Entry 6PUW (electron microscopy, 2.90 A resolution); this record covers chains B and C of the 6 polymer chains in the assembly.

Chain B (and C):
Molecule: Chimeric Sso7d and HIV-1 integrase
Organism: Saccharolobus solfataricus (strain ATCC 35092 / DSM 1617 / JCM 11322 / P2)
Notes: chain C of this document is another copy of the same molecule, construct and numbering; everything in this record applies to it too
UniProt: chimeric construct of P39476, Q76353: residues -74 to -11 from P39476 (DN7D_SACS2) positions 1-64 (UniProt number = residue number + 75); residues 1-288 from Q76353 positions 1-288 (same numbers)
Amino-acid sequence (383 residues; each row starts with the number of its first residue; numbers below 1 keep their minus sign (Met-94 is residue -94)):
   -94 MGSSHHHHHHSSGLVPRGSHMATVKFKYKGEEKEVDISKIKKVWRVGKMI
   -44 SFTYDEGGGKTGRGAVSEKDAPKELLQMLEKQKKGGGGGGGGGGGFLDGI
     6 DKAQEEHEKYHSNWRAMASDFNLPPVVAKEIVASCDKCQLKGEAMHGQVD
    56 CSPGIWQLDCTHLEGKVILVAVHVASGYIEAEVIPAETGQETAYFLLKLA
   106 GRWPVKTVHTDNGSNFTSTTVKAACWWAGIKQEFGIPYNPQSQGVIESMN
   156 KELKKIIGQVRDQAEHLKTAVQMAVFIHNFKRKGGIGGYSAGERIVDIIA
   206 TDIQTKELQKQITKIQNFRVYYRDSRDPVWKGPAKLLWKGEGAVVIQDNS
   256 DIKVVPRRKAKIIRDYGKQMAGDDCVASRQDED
Disordered / not traced: -94 to 1, 45-56, 140-148, 226-238, 260-288 (chain C: -94 to 211, 277-288)
Sequence notes: expression tag (-94 to -75); linker (-10 to 0)
Metal / ion sites: Zn2+: His12, His16, Cys40, Cys43

Interface between chain B and chain C:
Pairs across the interface (15; chain B residue first):
  Trp19(B) with Gln274(C)
  Pro29(B) with Met275(C)
  Pro30(B) with Gln274(C)
  Val31(B) with Gln274(C)
  Ala205(B) with Tyr271(C)
  Ile208(B) with Tyr271(C), hydrophobic
  Gln209(B) with Tyr271(C); Lys273(C); Gln274(C)
  Glu212(B) with Tyr271(C)
  Leu213(B) with Gln274(C)
  Gln216(B) with Gln274(C); Met275(C)
  Trp243(B) with Met275(C), hydrogen bond (side chain-backbone); Ala276(C), hydrophobic

Summary:
Chain B and chain C form an interface of 11 and 5 residues respectively; the contacts include 1 hydrogen bond.
Its one hydrogen-bonded contact is Trp243(B)-Met275(C). The Zn2+ site is built by His12(B), His16(B), Cys40(B)
and Cys43(B).
Both chains are Chimeric Sso7d and HIV-1 integrase (Saccharolobus solfataricus (strain ATCC 35092 / DSM 1617 /
JCM 11322 / P2)). Entry 6PUW (Structure of HIV cleaved synaptic complex (CSC) intasome bound with magnesium
and Bictegravir (BIC)) was determined by electron microscopy (same publication as 6PUT, 6PUY, 6PUZ and 6V3K).
